PDB entry 8VQL | X-ray diffraction, 2.29 A resolution | chains A and B

Chain A:
Protein: Hemagglutinin HA1 chain
From: Influenza A virus (A/Puerto Rico/8/1934(H1N1))
UniProt: P03452 (HEMA_I34A1); the construct lacks a stretch of the UniProt sequence, so the offset changes along the chain: 11-54 = UniProt 18-61; 55-83 = UniProt 63-91; 84-95 = UniProt 93-104; 96-125 = UniProt 106-135; 2 more segments
Chain sequence (325 residues; numbered 8 to 325 plus 7 insertion-coded residues; the number before each row is that of its first residue; a row labelled like 125A-125C holds insertion residues (125A, then the next letters in order)):
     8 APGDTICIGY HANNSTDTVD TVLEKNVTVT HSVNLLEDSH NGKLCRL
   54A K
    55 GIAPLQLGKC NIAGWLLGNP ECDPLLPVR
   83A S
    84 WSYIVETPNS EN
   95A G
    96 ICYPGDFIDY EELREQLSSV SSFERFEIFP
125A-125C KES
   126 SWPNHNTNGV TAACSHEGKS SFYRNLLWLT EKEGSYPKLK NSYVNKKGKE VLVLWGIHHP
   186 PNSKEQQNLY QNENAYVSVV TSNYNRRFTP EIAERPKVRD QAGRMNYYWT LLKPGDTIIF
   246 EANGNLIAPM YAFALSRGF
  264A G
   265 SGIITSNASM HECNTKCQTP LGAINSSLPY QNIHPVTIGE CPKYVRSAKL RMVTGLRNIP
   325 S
Sequence notes: expression tag (8-10)
Swiss-Prot annotation at these positions:
  - glycosylation (N-linked (GlcNAc...) asparagine): Asn20, Asn21, Asn33, Asn271, Asn289
Disulfides: Cys52-Cys277, Cys64-Cys76, Cys97-Cys139, Cys281-Cys305
Glycans and other covalent adducts: N-acetylglucosamine (NAG) linked to Asn21, Asn33, Asn289
Residues lining bound ligands: A1ADD ((S~1~S,3S)-N-{3,5-dichloro-4-[(2S)-2-phenylmorpholine-4-carbonyl]phenyl}-3-(dimethylamino)pyrrolidine-1-sulfonimidoyl fluoride): His18, His38, Ser39, Val40, Ser291, Leu292, Thr318, Gly319

Chain B:
Protein: Hemagglutinin HA2 chain
From: Influenza A virus (A/Puerto Rico/8/1934(H1N1))
UniProt: P03452 (HEMA_I34A1); residues 1-222 here correspond to UniProt positions 344-565 (UniProt number = residue number + 343)
Chain sequence (222 residues; each row starts with the number of its first residue):
     1 GLFGAIAGFI EGGWTGMIDG WYGYHHQNEQ GSGYAADQKS TQNAINGITN KVNTVIEKMN
    61 IQFTAVGKEF NKLEKRMENL NKKVDDGFLD IWTYNAELLV LLENERTLDF HDSNVKNLYE
   121 KVKSQLKNNA KEIGNGCFEF YHKCDNECME SVRNGTYDYP KYSEESKLNR EKVDGVKLES
   181 MGIYQILAIY STVASSLVLL VSLGAISFWM CSNGSLQCRI CI
Not modelled in the structure: 172-222
Swiss-Prot annotation at these positions:
  - lipidation (S-palmitoyl cysteine): Cys211, Cys218, Cys221
  - glycosylation: Asn154 (N-linked (GlcNAc...) asparagine)
Disulfides: Cys144-Cys148
Glycans and other covalent adducts: N-acetylglucosamine (NAG) linked to Asn154
Residues lining bound ligands: A1ADD ((S~1~S,3S)-N-{3,5-dichloro-4-[(2S)-2-phenylmorpholine-4-carbonyl]phenyl}-3-(dimethylamino)pyrrolidine-1-sulfonimidoyl fluoride): Ile18, Asp19, Gly20, Trp21, Ile45, Ile48, Thr49, Val52, Asn53, Ile56

Interface between chain A and chain B:
Pairs across the interface - 129 pairs, chain A then chain B:
  Pro9(A) with Glu139(B)
  Gly10(A) with Gln27(B), hydrogen bond (backbone-side chain)
  Asp11(A) with Gln27(B); Asn28(B); Glu29(B); Phe138(B); Glu139(B); Phe140(B), hydrogen bond (backbone-backbone); Cys144(B), hydrogen bond (side chain-backbone)
  Thr12(A) with His26(B); Gln27(B), hydrogen bond (backbone-backbone); Phe138(B); Phe140(B); Met149(B)
  Ile13(A) with His25(B); His26(B); Cys137(B); Phe138(B), hydrogen bond (backbone-backbone); Phe140(B), hydrophobic; Met149(B), hydrophobic
  Cys14(A) with Trp14(B); Gly23(B); Tyr24(B); His25(B), hydrogen bond (backbone-backbone); Gly136(B); Cys137(B), disulfide
  Ile15(A) with Ile10(B); Trp14(B); Gly23(B); Tyr24(B), hydrophobic; Leu118(B), hydrophobic; Tyr119(B), hydrophobic; Val122(B), hydrophobic; Gly136(B), hydrogen bond (backbone-backbone); Phe138(B), hydrophobic
  Gly16(A) with Trp14(B); Met17(B); Tyr22(B); Gly23(B), hydrogen bond (backbone-backbone)
  Tyr17(A) with Ile6(B), hydrophobic; Ala7(B), hydrogen bond (side chain-backbone); Ile10(B), hydrogen bond (side chain-backbone); Glu11(B), hydrogen bond (side chain-backbone); Gly12(B), hydrogen bond (side chain-backbone); Gly13(B); Trp14(B), hydrogen bond (backbone-backbone); Met17(B); Trp21(B)
  His18(A) with Trp14(B); Met17(B), hydrogen bond (side chain-backbone); Gly20(B); Trp21(B), hydrogen bond (backbone-backbone)
  Ala19(A) with Gly13(B); Trp14(B), hydrogen bond (backbone-backbone); Thr15(B)
  Val26(A) with Asn104(B)
  Asp27(A) with Leu101(B); Asn104(B), hydrogen bond (backbone-side chain)
  Thr28(A) with Leu101(B); Asn104(B); Glu105(B), hydrogen bond
  Val29(A) with Leu101(B); Glu105(B), hydrogen bond (backbone-side chain)
  Leu30(A) with Glu105(B), hydrogen bond (backbone-side chain)
  His38(A) with Trp21(B), hydrogen bond
  Glu106(A) with Glu69(B); Phe70(B); Asn71(B)
  Arg109(A) with Glu69(B), salt bridge
  Gly264A(A) with Thr64(B), hydrogen bond (backbone-side chain)
  Ser265(A) with Thr64(B)
  Ile267(A) with Val66(B)
  Pro293(A) with Met59(B), hydrophobic
  Tyr294(A) with Met59(B); Ala96(B), hydrophobic
  Pro299(A) with Ala65(B)
  Val300(A) with Ala65(B)
  Thr301(A) with Gln62(B); Phe63(B); Thr64(B); Ala65(B), hydrogen bond (backbone-backbone)
  Ile302(A) with Thr64(B); Val66(B), hydrophobic
  Gly303(A) with Gln62(B); Phe63(B); Thr64(B), hydrogen bond (backbone-side chain)
  Glu304(A) with Ile61(B); Gln62(B); Phe63(B)
  Cys305(A) with Ile61(B); Gln62(B), hydrogen bond (backbone-backbone)
  Pro306(A) with Gln62(B)
  Lys307(A) with Met59(B); Gln62(B), hydrogen bond; Trp92(B)
  Tyr308(A) with Leu89(B)
  Val309(A) with Leu89(B), hydrophobic; Trp92(B); Thr93(B)
  Arg310(A) with Leu89(B); Asp90(B), salt bridge; Thr93(B), hydrogen bond (backbone-side chain)
  Ser311(A) with Thr93(B); Glu97(B), hydrogen bond
  Leu314(A) with Ala96(B), hydrophobic; Glu97(B)
  Arg315(A) with Val100(B); Asn104(B), hydrogen bond (backbone-side chain)
  Met316(A) with Lys51(B); Val52(B), hydrophobic; Val55(B), hydrophobic; Asn104(B)
  Val317(A) with Asn104(B), hydrogen bond (backbone-side chain); Thr107(B)
  Thr318(A) with Trp21(B); Ile48(B); Val52(B); Thr107(B); His111(B), hydrogen bond (backbone-side chain)
  Gly319(A) with Trp21(B); His111(B), hydrogen bond (backbone-side chain)
  Leu320(A) with Trp21(B), hydrophobic; His111(B)
  Arg321(A) with Leu108(B)
  Ile323(A) with Ala7(B), hydrophobic; Glu11(B); Gly12(B); Gly13(B), hydrogen bond (backbone-backbone)
  Pro324(A) with Thr15(B)
Other interface residues (no listed pair), chain A (58 interface residues in all): Asn20, Glu31, Val34, Val36, Thr37, Leu42, Tyr105, Glu110, Gly266, Ile268, Ser291
Other interface residues (no listed pair), chain B (67 interface residues in all): Ala5, Ile18, Ile56, Lys68, Asp86, Val115, Leu126, Ile133, Asn135, Lys143, Val152
Disulfides between the chains: Cys14(A)-Cys137(B)

In short:
58 residues of chain A face 67 of chain B across their interface; the contacts include 1 disulfide bond, 33
hydrogen bonds and 2 salt bridges. Among the polar pairs are Arg109(A)-Glu69(B), Arg310(A)-Asp90(B) and
Gly10(A)-Gln27(B). Compound A1ADD is bound between chain A and chain B.
Chain A is Hemagglutinin HA1 chain and chain B is Hemagglutinin HA2 chain, both from Influenza A virus
(A/Puerto Rico/8/1934(H1N1)); the structure, Crystal structure of the A/Puerto Rico/8/1934 (H1N1) influenza
virus hemagglutinin in complex with small molecule 6S ..., was determined by X-ray diffraction together with
8SD2, 8SD4, 8VQM, 8VQN and 8VQQ from the same study.
